9KHH - chains A and C of the 6 polymer chains in the assembly; structure by electron microscopy, 3.65 A resolution.

# Chain A
Molecule: MB52
Source organism: Camelus dromedarius
Chain sequence (556 residues; each row starts with the number of its first residue; numbers below 1 keep their minus sign (Met-18 is residue -18)):
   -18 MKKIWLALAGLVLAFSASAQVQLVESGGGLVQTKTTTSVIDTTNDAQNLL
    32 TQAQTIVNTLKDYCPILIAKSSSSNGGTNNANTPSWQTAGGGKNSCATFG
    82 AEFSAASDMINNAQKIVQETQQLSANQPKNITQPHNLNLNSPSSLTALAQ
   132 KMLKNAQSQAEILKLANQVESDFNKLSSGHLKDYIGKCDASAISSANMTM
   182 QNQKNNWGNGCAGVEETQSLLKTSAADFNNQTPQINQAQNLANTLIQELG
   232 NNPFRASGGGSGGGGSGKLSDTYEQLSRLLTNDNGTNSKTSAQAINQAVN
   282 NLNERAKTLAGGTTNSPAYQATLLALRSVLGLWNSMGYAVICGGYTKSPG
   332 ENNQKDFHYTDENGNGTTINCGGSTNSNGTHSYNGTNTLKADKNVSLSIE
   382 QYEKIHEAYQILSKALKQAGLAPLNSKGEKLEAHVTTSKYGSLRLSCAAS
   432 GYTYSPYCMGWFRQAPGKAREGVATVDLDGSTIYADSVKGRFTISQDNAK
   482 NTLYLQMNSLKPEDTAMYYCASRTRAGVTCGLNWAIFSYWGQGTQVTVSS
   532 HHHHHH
Not modelled in the structure: -18 to 421, 531-537
Cystine bridges: Cys428-Cys501

# Chain C
Molecule: Leucine-rich repeat-containing G-protein coupled receptor 4
Source organism: Homo sapiens
UniProt: Q9BXB1 (LGR4_HUMAN); residues 24-951 here = UniProt positions 24-951
Chain sequence (954 residues; row label = number of the first residue in the row):
     9 MKTIIALSYIFCLVFAAPPLCAAPCSCDGDRRVDCSGKGLTAVPEGLSAF
    59 TQALDISMNNITQLPEDAFKNFPFLEELQLAGNDLSFIHPKALSGLKELK
   109 VLTLQNNQLKTVPSEAIRGLSALQSLRLDANHITSVPEDSFEGLVQLRHL
   159 WLDDNSLTEVPVHPLSNLPTLQALTLALNKISSIPDFAFTNLSSLVVLHL
   209 HNNKIRSLSQHCFDGLDNLETLDLNYNNLGEFPQAIKALPSLKELGFHSN
   259 SISVIPDGAFDGNPLLRTIHLYDNPLSFVGNSAFHNLSDLHSLVIRGASM
   309 VQQFPNLTGTVHLESLTLTGTKISSIPNNLCQEQKMLRTLDLSYNNIRDL
   359 PSFNGCHALEEISLQRNQIYQIKEGTFQGLISLRILDLSRNLIHEIHSRA
   409 FATLGPITNLDVSFNELTSFPTEGLNGLNQLKLVGNFKLKEALAAKDFVN
   459 LRSLSVPYAYQCCAFWGCDSYANLNTEDNSLQDHSVAQEKGTADAANVTS
   509 TLENEEHSQIIIHCTPSTGAFKPCEYLLGSWMIRLTVWFIFLVALFFNLL
   559 VILTTFASCTSLPSSKLFIGLISVSNLFMGIYTGILTFLDAVSWGRFAEF
   609 GIWWETGSGCKVAGFLAVFSSESAIFLLMLATVERSLSAKDIMKNGKSNH
   659 LKQFRVAALLAFLGATVAGCFPLFHRGEYSASPLCLPFPTGETPSLGFTV
   709 TLVLLNSLAFLLMAVIYTKLYCNLEKEDLSENSQSSMIKHVAWLIFTNCI
   759 FFCPVAFFSFAPLITAISISPEIMKSVTLIFFPLPACLNPVLYVFFNPKF
   809 KEDWKLLKRRVTKKSGSVSVSISSQGGCLEQDFYYDCGMYSHLQGNLTVC
   859 DCCESFLLTKPVSCKHLIKSHSCPALAVASCQRPEGYWSDCGTQSAHSDY
   909 ADEEDSFVSDSSDQVQACGRACFYQSRGFPLVRYAYNLPRVKDAAADYKD
   959 DDDK
Not modelled in the structure: 9-29, 474-519, 650-654, 733-740, 821-962
Differences from the reference sequence: initiating methionine (9); expression tag (10-23, 952-962)
UniProt features mapped onto this chain:
  - modified residue: Ser920 (Phosphoserine)
  - glycosylation (N-linked (GlcNAc...) asparagine): Asn68, Asn199, Asn294, Asn314, Asn505
Cystine bridges: Cys33-Cys43, Cys339-Cys364

# Chain A / chain C interface
Pairs across the interface - 31 pairs, chain A then chain C:
  Gln445(A) with Gln71(C)
  Gly448(A) with Thr70(C)
  Lys449(A) with Ser94(C)
  Ala450(A) with Ser94(C)
  Arg451(A) with Phe95(C)
  Arg504(A) with Glu123(C), salt bridge; Asp147(C), salt bridge
  Arg506(A) with Glu123(C), salt bridge; Arg126(C); Asp147(C), salt bridge
  Gly508(A) with Asp147(C)
  Val509(A) with Pro145(C), hydrophobic; Glu146(C); Asp147(C)
  Thr510(A) with Glu146(C)
  Asn514(A) with Thr119(C), hydrogen bond; Ser143(C)
  Trp515(A) with Ser94(C); Phe95(C), hydrophobic; Ile96(C); Leu117(C), hydrophobic
  Ala516(A) with Thr119(C); Val120(C); Ser122(C); Glu123(C), hydrogen bond (backbone-backbone)
  Ile517(A) with Glu123(C); Pro145(C), hydrophobic
  Phe518(A) with Glu123(C)
  Ser519(A) with Pro98(C); Glu123(C), hydrogen bond
  Trp521(A) with Pro98(C)
Also at the interface, not in a pair above, chain C (18 interface residues in all): His97, Pro121

# Overview
The interface between chain A and chain C involves 17 residues on one side and 18 on the other; the contacts
include 3 hydrogen bonds and 4 salt bridges. Polar pairs include Arg504(A)-Glu123(C), Arg504(A)-Asp147(C) and
Arg506(A)-Glu123(C).
Here chain A is MB52 (Camelus dromedarius) and chain C is Leucine-rich repeat-containing G-protein coupled
receptor 4 (Homo sapiens). Entry 9KHH (Structure of the complex of LGR4 with Norrin (2:2)) was determined by
electron microscopy.
